PDB entry 5GR9 | X-ray diffraction, 2.77 A resolution | chains B and C

# Chain B
Name: Leucine-rich repeat receptor-like protein kinase TDR
From: Arabidopsis thaliana
Notes: EC 2.7.11.1
UniProt: Q9FII5 (TDR_ARATH); residues 31-629 here = UniProt positions 31-629
Amino-acid sequence (599 residues; numbered 31 to 629; the number before each row is that of its first residue):
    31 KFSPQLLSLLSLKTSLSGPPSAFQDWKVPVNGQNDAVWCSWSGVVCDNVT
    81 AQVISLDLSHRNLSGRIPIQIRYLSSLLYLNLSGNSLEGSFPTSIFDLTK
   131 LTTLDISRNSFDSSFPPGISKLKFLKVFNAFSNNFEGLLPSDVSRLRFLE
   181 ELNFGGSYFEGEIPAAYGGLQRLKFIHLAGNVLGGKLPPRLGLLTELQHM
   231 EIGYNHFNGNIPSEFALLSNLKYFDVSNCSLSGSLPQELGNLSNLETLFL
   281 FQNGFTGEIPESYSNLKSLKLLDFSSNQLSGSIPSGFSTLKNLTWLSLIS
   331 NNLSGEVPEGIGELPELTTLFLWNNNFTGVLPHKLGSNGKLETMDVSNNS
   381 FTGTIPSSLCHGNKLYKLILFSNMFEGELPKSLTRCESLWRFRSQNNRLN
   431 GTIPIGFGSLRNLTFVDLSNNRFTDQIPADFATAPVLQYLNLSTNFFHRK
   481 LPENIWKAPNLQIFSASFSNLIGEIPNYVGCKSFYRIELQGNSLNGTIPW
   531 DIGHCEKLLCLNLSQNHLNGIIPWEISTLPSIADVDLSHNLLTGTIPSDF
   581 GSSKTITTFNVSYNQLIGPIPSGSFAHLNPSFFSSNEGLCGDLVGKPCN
Unresolved in the structure: 61-64
UniProt features mapped onto this chain:
  - region (CLE peptide binding): Gly186 to Tyr188, Gly233 to Asn235, Asp303 to Asn307, Asp375 to Ser377, Arg421 to Arg423
  - site (CLE peptide binding): Gly210, Asp255, Trp353
  - glycosylation (N-linked (GlcNAc...) asparagine): Asn78, Asn92, Asn111, Asn258, Asn271, Asn322, Asn332, Asn356, Asn378, Asn430, Asn442, Asn471, Asn525, Asn542, Asn590
Disulfide bonds: Cys69-Cys76, Cys390-Cys416, Cys511-Cys535, Cys620-Cys628
Glycans and other covalent adducts: N-acetylglucosamine (NAG) linked to Asn111, Asn271, Asn356, Asn378, Asn442, Asn471, Asn525, Asn542

# Chain C
Name: Tdif/CLE41
Amino-acid sequence (12 residues; each row starts with the number of its first residue):
    93 HEVPSGPNPISN
Modified residues: Pro96 (4-hydroxyproline; HYP); Pro99 (4-hydroxyproline; HYP)

# Chain B / chain C interface
Residue-residue contacts (32; chain B residue first):
  Arg138(B) - Glu94(C)  salt bridge
  Phe161(B) - Val95(C)  hydrophobic
  Ser162(B) - His93(C)  hydrogen bond (side chain-backbone)
  Gly186(B) - His93(C)  hydrogen bond (backbone-backbone)
  Gly186(B) - Val95(C)
  Ser187(B) - His93(C)  hydrogen bond (backbone-side chain)
  Tyr188(B) - His93(C)
  Ala209(B) - Val95(C)
  Gly210(B) - His93(C)  hydrogen bond (backbone-side chain)
  Gly210(B) - Val95(C)
  Glu231(B) - Ser97(C)
  Tyr234(B) - Val95(C)  hydrophobic
  Tyr234(B) - Pro96(C)
  Phe279(B) - Gly98(C)
  Phe279(B) - Pro99(C)
  Phe281(B) - Gly98(C)
  Phe281(B) - Asn100(C)
  Gln282(B) - Asn100(C)
  Leu301(B) - Pro99(C)
  Asp303(B) - Pro99(C)
  Asp303(B) - Asn100(C)  hydrogen bond (side chain-backbone)
  Ser305(B) - Asn100(C)
  Trp325(B) - Pro99(C)
  Ile329(B) - Ile102(C)  hydrophobic
  Trp353(B) - Ile102(C)  hydrophobic
  Trp353(B) - Asn104(C)
  Asp375(B) - Asn104(C)  hydrogen bond
  Ser377(B) - Asn104(C)  hydrogen bond
  Lys397(B) - Ser103(C)  hydrogen bond
  Lys397(B) - Asn104(C)  hydrogen bond (side chain-backbone)
  Arg421(B) - Asn104(C)  hydrogen bond (side chain-backbone)
  Arg423(B) - Asn104(C)  hydrogen bond (side chain-backbone)
Also at the interface, not in a pair above, chain B (30 interface residues in all): Asn163, Tyr253, Asp255, Ser306, Ile399, Phe401
From the paper, about this interface:
  - specific contacts: Arg138(B)-Glu94(C) (hydrogen bond), Phe161(B)-Glu94(C), Ser162(B)-His93(C) (hydrogen bond), Gly186(B)-His93(C) (backbone contact), Tyr188(B)-His93(C), Gly210(B)-Val95(C), Tyr234(B)-Pro96(C), Asp255(B)-Gly98(C) (water-mediated contact), Phe279(B)-Gly98(C), Phe281(B)-Asn100(C) (hydrophobic contact), Asp303(B)-Asn100(C) (hydrogen bond), Ser305(B)-Asn100(C), Trp325(B)-Pro99(C), Ile329(B)-Ile102(C) (hydrophobic contact), Trp353(B)-Asn104(C), Asp375(B)-Asn104(C) (hydrogen bond), Ser377(B)-Asn104(C) (hydrogen bond), Lys397(B)-Ser103(C) (hydrogen bond), Lys397(B)-Asn104(C), Arg421(B)-Asn104(C), Arg423(B)-Asn104(C)
  - interface residues, chain B: Arg138(B), Phe161(B), Ser162(B), Gly186(B), Tyr188(B), Gly210(B), Tyr234(B), Asp255(B), Phe281(B), Asp303(B), Ser305(B), Trp325(B), Ile329(B), Trp353(B), Asp375(B), Ser377(B), Lys397(B), Arg421(B), Arg423(B)
  - hot spots on chain C (mutagenesis) - N104A: decreased binding to Leucine-rich repeat receptor-like protein kinase TDR (chain B)

# In short
30 residues of chain B face 11 of chain C across their interface; the contacts include 11 hydrogen bonds and 1
salt bridge. Polar pairs include Arg138(B)-Glu94(C), Ser162(B)-His93(C) and Ser187(B)-His93(C). The authors
report hydrogen bonds between Arg138(B) and Glu94(C), Ser162(B) and His93(C) and Asp303(B) and Asn100(C) among
others; contacts between Phe161(B) and Glu94(C), Tyr188(B) and His93(C) and Gly210(B) and Val95(C) among
others; a backbone contact between Gly186(B) and His93(C). The paper reports that N104A of chain C reduces
binding to Leucine-rich repeat receptor-like protein kinase TDR (chain B); interface residues Arg138(B),
Phe161(B) and Ser162(B) among others.
Here chain B is Leucine-rich repeat receptor-like protein kinase TDR (Arabidopsis thaliana) and chain C is
Tdif/CLE41. Entry 5GR9 (Crystal structure of PXY-TDIF/CLE41) was determined by X-ray diffraction.
